8DPN - chains B and D of the 4 polymer chains in the assembly; structure by electron microscopy, 2.49 A resolution.

Chain B (and D):
Name: Nitrogenase molybdenum-iron protein beta chain
From: Azotobacter vinelandii DJ
Notes: EC 1.18.6.1; chain D of this document is another copy of the same molecule, construct and numbering; everything in this record applies to it too
UniProt: C1DGZ8 (C1DGZ8_AZOVD); numbering as in UniProt (aligned over 1-523)
Chain sequence (523 residues; each row starts with the number of its first residue):
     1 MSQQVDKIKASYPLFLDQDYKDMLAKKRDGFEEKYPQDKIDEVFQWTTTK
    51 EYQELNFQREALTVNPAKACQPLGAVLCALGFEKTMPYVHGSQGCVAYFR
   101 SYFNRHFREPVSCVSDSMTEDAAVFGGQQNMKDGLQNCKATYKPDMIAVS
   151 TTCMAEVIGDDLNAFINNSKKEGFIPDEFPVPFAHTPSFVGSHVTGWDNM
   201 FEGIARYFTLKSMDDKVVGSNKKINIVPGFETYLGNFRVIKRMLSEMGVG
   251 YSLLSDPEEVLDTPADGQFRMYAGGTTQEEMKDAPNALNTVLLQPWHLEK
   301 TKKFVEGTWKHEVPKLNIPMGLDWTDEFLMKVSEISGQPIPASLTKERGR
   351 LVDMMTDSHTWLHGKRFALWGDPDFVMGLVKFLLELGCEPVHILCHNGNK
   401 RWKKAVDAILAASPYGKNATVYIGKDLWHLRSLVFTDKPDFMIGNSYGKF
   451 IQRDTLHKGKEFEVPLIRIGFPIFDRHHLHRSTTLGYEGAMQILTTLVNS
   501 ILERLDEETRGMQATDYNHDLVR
Unresolved in the structure: 1
Bound ions: fe(8)-S(7) cluster Fe: C70, C95, C153 (shared with 3 residues of chain A); Fe ion site 1: R108 (shared with D353(D), D357(D) of chain D); Fe ion site 2: D353, D357 (shared with R108(D), E109(D) of chain D)
Small-molecule neighbours: fe(8)-S(7) cluster (CLF): C70, P72, S92, G94, C95, Y98, F99, T152, C153, S188

How chain B and chain D interact:
Contacting residue pairs (131):
  S11(B) - Y517(D)  hydrogen bond (backbone-side chain)
  S11(B) - N518(D)  hydrogen bond
  Y12(B) - E508(D)
  Y12(B) - T509(D)
  Y12(B) - T515(D)
  Y12(B) - Y517(D)
  Y12(B) - N518(D)
  F15(B) - Y517(D)
  L16(B) - T515(D)
  L16(B) - Y517(D)
  K34(B) - Q513(D)  hydrogen bond
  Q37(B) - Q513(D)  hydrogen bond
  R105(B) - V522(D)
  R108(B) - D357(D)
  R108(B) - R523(D)  hydrogen bond (side chain-backbone)
  E109(B) - D353(D)
  R238(B) - R350(D)
  E259(B) - K346(D)  salt bridge
  E259(B) - R350(D)  salt bridge
  D262(B) - R350(D)  salt bridge
  P264(B) - K346(D)
  P264(B) - G349(D)
  A265(B) - G349(D)  hydrogen bond (backbone-backbone)
  A265(B) - V352(D)
  A265(B) - D353(D)
  K346(B) - E259(D)  salt bridge
  K346(B) - P264(D)
  G349(B) - P264(D)
  G349(B) - A265(D)  hydrogen bond (backbone-backbone)
  R350(B) - R238(D)
  R350(B) - E259(D)  salt bridge
  R350(B) - D262(D)  salt bridge
  R350(B) - R481(D)
  V352(B) - A265(D)
  D353(B) - E109(D)
  D353(B) - A265(D)
  M354(B) - H478(D)
  M354(B) - R481(D)
  D357(B) - R108(D)
  D357(B) - E109(D)
  D357(B) - H477(D)
  D357(B) - H478(D)
  S358(B) - H477(D)  hydrogen bond
  S358(B) - H478(D)  hydrogen bond
  W361(B) - H477(D)
  Y447(B) - L521(D)  hydrophobic
  K449(B) - D506(D)  salt bridge
  K449(B) - H519(D)
  K449(B) - D520(D)  hydrogen bond (side chain-backbone)
  F450(B) - H519(D)
  F450(B) - L521(D)  hydrophobic
  Q452(B) - R510(D)
  R453(B) - R510(D)
  R453(B) - M512(D)
  L456(B) - R510(D)
  H457(B) - M512(D)
  E463(B) - R510(D)
  R468(B) - D506(D)  salt bridge
  F474(B) - L521(D)
  F474(B) - V522(D)  hydrophobic
  F474(B) - R523(D)  hydrogen bond (backbone-backbone)
  D475(B) - L502(D)
  D475(B) - D506(D)
  D475(B) - L521(D)  hydrogen bond (backbone-backbone)
  D475(B) - R523(D)
  R476(B) - N499(D)
  R476(B) - L502(D)
  R476(B) - E503(D)  salt bridge
  R476(B) - D506(D)  salt bridge
  H477(B) - D357(D)
  H477(B) - S358(D)  hydrogen bond
  H477(B) - W361(D)
  H477(B) - T495(D)
  H477(B) - V498(D)
  H477(B) - N499(D)  hydrogen bond (backbone-side chain)
  H477(B) - L502(D)
  H477(B) - R523(D)  hydrogen bond (side chain-backbone)
  H478(B) - M354(D)
  H478(B) - D357(D)
  H478(B) - S358(D)  hydrogen bond
  H478(B) - L494(D)
  H478(B) - T495(D)
  L479(B) - N499(D)
  R481(B) - M354(D)
  R481(B) - M491(D)
  M491(B) - R481(D)
  L494(B) - H478(D)
  T495(B) - H477(D)
  T495(B) - H478(D)
  V498(B) - H477(D)
  N499(B) - R476(D)
  N499(B) - H477(D)  hydrogen bond (side chain-backbone)
  N499(B) - L479(D)
  L502(B) - D475(D)
  L502(B) - R476(D)
  L502(B) - H477(D)
  E503(B) - R476(D)
  E503(B) - E503(D)
  D506(B) - K449(D)  salt bridge
  D506(B) - R468(D)  salt bridge
  D506(B) - D475(D)
  D506(B) - R476(D)  salt bridge
  E507(B) - E507(D)
  E508(B) - Y12(D)
  T509(B) - Y12(D)
  R510(B) - Q452(D)
  R510(B) - R453(D)
  R510(B) - L456(D)
  R510(B) - E463(D)
  M512(B) - R453(D)
  M512(B) - H457(D)
  Q513(B) - Q37(D)  hydrogen bond
  A514(B) - L16(D)
  T515(B) - L16(D)
  Y517(B) - S11(D)  hydrogen bond (side chain-backbone)
  Y517(B) - Y12(D)
  Y517(B) - F15(D)
  Y517(B) - L16(D)
  N518(B) - S11(D)  hydrogen bond
  N518(B) - Y12(D)
  H519(B) - K449(D)
  H519(B) - F450(D)
  D520(B) - K449(D)  hydrogen bond (backbone-side chain)
  L521(B) - Y447(D)  hydrophobic
  L521(B) - F450(D)  hydrophobic
  L521(B) - F474(D)
  L521(B) - D475(D)
  V522(B) - F474(D)  hydrophobic
  R523(B) - R108(D)  hydrogen bond (backbone-side chain)
  R523(B) - F474(D)  hydrogen bond (backbone-backbone)
  R523(B) - H477(D)
Also at the interface, not in a pair above, chain B (68 interface residues in all): P13, F44, S446, D454, L505, D516
Also at the interface, not in a pair above, chain D (66 interface residues in all): K34, R105, S446, D454, L505, A514, D516

Summary:
The interface between chain B and chain D involves 68 residues on one side and 66 on the other, with 23
hydrogen bonds and 13 salt bridges. Polar contacts include E259(B)-K346(D), E259(B)-R350(D) and
D262(B)-R350(D). Chain B binds fe(8)-S(7) cluster.
Both chains are Nitrogenase molybdenum-iron protein beta chain (Azotobacter vinelandii DJ). Entry 8DPN (CryoEM
structure of Azotobacter vinelandii nitrogenase MoFeP during catalytic N2 reduction) was determined by
electron microscopy together with 7UT6, 7UT7, 7UT8, 7UT9 and 7UTA from the same study.
